PDB entry 7C9Z | electron microscopy, 3.60 A resolution | chains A and B of the 4 polymer chains in the assembly

Chain A:
Molecule: VP1
Source organism: Coxsackievirus B1
Reference sequence: P08291 (POLG_CXB1J); residues 1-278 here correspond to UniProt positions 571-848 (UniProt number = residue number + 570)
Chain sequence (278 residues; row label = number of the first residue in the row):
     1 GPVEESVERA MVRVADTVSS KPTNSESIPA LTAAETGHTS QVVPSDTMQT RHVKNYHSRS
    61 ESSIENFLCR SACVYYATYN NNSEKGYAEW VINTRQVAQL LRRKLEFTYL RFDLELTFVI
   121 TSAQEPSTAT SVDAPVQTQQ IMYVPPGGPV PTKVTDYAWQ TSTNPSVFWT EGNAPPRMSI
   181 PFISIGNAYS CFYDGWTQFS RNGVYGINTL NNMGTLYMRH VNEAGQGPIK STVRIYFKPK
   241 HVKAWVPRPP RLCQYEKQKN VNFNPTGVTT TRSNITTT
Unresolved in the structure: 1-12

Chain B:
Molecule: VP2
Source organism: Coxsackievirus B1
Reference sequence: P08291 (POLG_CXB1J); residues 1-263 here correspond to UniProt positions 70-332 (UniProt number = residue number + 69)
Chain sequence (263 residues; numbered 1 to 263; the number before each row is that of its first residue):
     1 SPSAEECGYS DRVRSITLGN STITTQECAN VVVGYGVWPE YLKDNEATGE DQPTQPDVAT
    61 CRFYTLESVQ WMKNSAGWWW KLPDALSQMG LFGQNMQYHY LGRTGYTIHV QCNASKFHQG
   121 CLLVVCVPEA EMGCSNLNNT PKFAELSGGD NARMFTDTEV GTSNDKKVQT AVWNAGMGVG
   181 VGNLTIFPHQ WINLRTNNSA TIVMPYINSV PMDNMYRHNN LTLMIIPFVP LNYSEGSSPY
   241 VPITVTIAPM CAEYNGLRLA SSQ
Unresolved in the structure: 1-7, 262-263

Interface between chain A and chain B:
Pairs across the interface (71; chain A residue first):
  A34(A) - W191(B)
  E35(A) - Q190(B)
  E35(A) - W191(B)  hydrogen bond (backbone-backbone)
  E35(A) - N193(B)  hydrogen bond
  E35(A) - T196(B)  hydrogen bond
  E35(A) - N197(B)
  T36(A) - A29(B)
  T36(A) - N30(B)
  T36(A) - V32(B)
  Y109(A) - E129(B)  hydrogen bond
  Y109(A) - N208(B)
  Y109(A) - S209(B)
  N187(A) - S209(B)
  N187(A) - P211(B)
  S190(A) - S209(B)
  F192(A) - E129(B)
  F192(A) - E131(B)
  Y193(A) - E131(B)
  Y193(A) - H218(B)
  D194(A) - K81(B)  salt bridge
  D194(A) - E129(B)
  D194(A) - A130(B)
  D194(A) - H218(B)
  D194(A) - N219(B)  hydrogen bond (backbone-backbone)
  G195(A) - R217(B)
  W196(A) - F143(B)  hydrophobic
  W196(A) - L146(B)  hydrophobic
  W196(A) - R217(B)  hydrogen bond (backbone-backbone)
  T197(A) - R217(B)
  Q198(A) - R217(B)
  F199(A) - R217(B)
  R201(A) - F143(B)
  R201(A) - Y216(B)  hydrogen bond (side chain-backbone)
  Y205(A) - E131(B)
  Y205(A) - M132(B)
  Y205(A) - T140(B)
  V246(A) - Y35(B)
  P247(A) - I186(B)
  P247(A) - F187(B)
  R248(A) - P128(B)  hydrogen bond (side chain-backbone)
  R248(A) - E129(B)
  R248(A) - M177(B)
  R248(A) - I186(B)
  R248(A) - F187(B)
  P249(A) - V179(B)
  P249(A) - N183(B)
  P249(A) - I186(B)
  P249(A) - F187(B)
  P250(A) - V179(B)
  R251(A) - G178(B)
  L252(A) - N174(B)
  L252(A) - G178(B)  hydrogen bond (backbone-backbone)
  C253(A) - N174(B)
  E256(A) - L137(B)
  K257(A) - L137(B)
  K257(A) - N138(B)
  N260(A) - L137(B)
  V261(A) - E131(B)
  V261(A) - M177(B)
  N262(A) - G133(B)
  N262(A) - C134(B)  hydrogen bond (side chain-backbone)
  N262(A) - N136(B)
  N262(A) - L137(B)  hydrogen bond (side chain-backbone)
  N262(A) - N139(B)  hydrogen bond (side chain-backbone)
  F263(A) - G176(B)
  P265(A) - E159(B)
  P265(A) - Q169(B)
  P265(A) - N174(B)
  T266(A) - W173(B)
  T266(A) - N174(B)
  V268(A) - W173(B)
Other interface residues (no listed pair), chain A (40 interface residues in all): G37, T108, A188, G203, G206, I207, N264
Other interface residues (no listed pair), chain B (54 interface residues in all): D84, Y100, P141, A171, G180, L184, H189, I207, V210, N214, L221, T222

In short:
The interface between chain A and chain B involves 40 residues on one side and 54 on the other, with 12
hydrogen bonds and 1 salt bridge. Polar contacts include D194(A)-K81(B), E35(A)-N193(B) and E35(A)-T196(B).
Here chain A is VP1 and chain B is VP2, both from Coxsackievirus B1. Entry 7C9Z (Coxsackievirus B1 F-particle)
was determined by electron microscopy together with 7C9S, 7C9T, 7C9U, 7C9V, 7C9W, 7C9X and 7C9Y from the same
study.
